5WAS - chains B and C of the 3 polymer chains in the assembly; structure by X-ray diffraction, 1.80 A resolution.

== Chain B ==
Molecule: Homoserine kinase
Organism: Corynebacterium glutamicum
Notes: EC 2.7.1.39
UniProtKB: P07128 (KHSE_CORGL); residues 186-240 here = UniProt positions 186-240
Sequence (55 residues; numbered 186 to 240; the number before each row is that of its first residue):
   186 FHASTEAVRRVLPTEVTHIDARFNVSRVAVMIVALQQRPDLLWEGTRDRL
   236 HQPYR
Not modelled in the structure: 186-203

== Chain C ==
Molecule: Homoserine kinase
Organism: Corynebacterium glutamicum
Notes: EC 2.7.1.39
UniProtKB: P07128 (KHSE_CORGL); numbering as in UniProt (aligned over 241-309)
Sequence (75 residues; each row starts with the number of its first residue):
   241 AEVLPLTSEWVNRLRNRGYAAYLSGAGPTAMVLSTEPIPDKVLEDARESG
   291 IKVLELEVAGPVKVEVNQPHHHHHH
Not modelled in the structure: 241-245, 308-315
Differences from the reference sequence: conflict Leu246 (Ile in P07128); expression tag (310-315)

== Chain B / chain C interface ==
Contacting residue pairs (12; chain B residue first):
  Met216(B) - Leu273(C)  hydrophobic
  Pro224(B) - Thr275(C)
  Leu227(B) - Ala260(C)
  Leu227(B) - Ser274(C)
  Trp228(B) - Arg255(C)  hydrogen bond (backbone-side chain)
  Trp228(B) - Gly258(C)
  Trp228(B) - Tyr259(C)
  Trp228(B) - Ala260(C)
  Thr231(B) - Arg255(C)  hydrogen bond
  Thr231(B) - Ala260(C)
  Thr231(B) - Tyr262(C)
  Arg232(B) - Arg255(C)
Interface residues without a listed pair, chain C (9 interface residues in all): Ala261

== In short ==
6 residues of chain B and 9 residues of chain C are in contact, with 2 hydrogen bonds. Polar pairs include
Trp228(B)-Arg255(C) and Thr231(B)-Arg255(C).
Here chain B is Homoserine kinase and chain C is Homoserine kinase, both from Corynebacterium glutamicum.
Entry 5WAS (Corynebacterium glutamicum Hydrolyzed Homoserine kinase) was determined by X-ray diffraction.
